PDB entry 7SLQ | electron microscopy, 3.70 A resolution | chains A and B of the 3 polymer chains in the assembly

[Chain A]
Name: 7SK snRNA methylphosphate capping enzyme
Source organism: Homo sapiens
Notes: EC 2.1.1.-
UniProtKB: Q7L2J0 (MEPCE_HUMAN); numbering as in UniProt (aligned over 400-689)
Chain sequence (309 residues; numbered 381 to 689; the number before each row is that of its first residue):
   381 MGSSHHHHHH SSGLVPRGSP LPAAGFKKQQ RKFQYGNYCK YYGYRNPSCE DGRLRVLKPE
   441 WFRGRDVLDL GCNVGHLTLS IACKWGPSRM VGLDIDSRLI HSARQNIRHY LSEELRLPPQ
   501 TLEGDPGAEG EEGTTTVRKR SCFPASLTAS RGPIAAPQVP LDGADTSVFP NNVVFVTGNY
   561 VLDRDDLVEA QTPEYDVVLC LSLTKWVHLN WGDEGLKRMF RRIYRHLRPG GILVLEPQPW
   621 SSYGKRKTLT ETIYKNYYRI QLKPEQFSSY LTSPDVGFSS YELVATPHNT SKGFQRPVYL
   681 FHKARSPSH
Unresolved in the structure: 381-412, 495-521, 666-675, 687-689
Sequence notes: expression tag (381-399)
Swiss-Prot annotation at these positions:
  - binding site (S-adenosyl-L-methionine): Tyr422, Arg433, Gly451 to Asn453, Asp474, Ile475, Asn559, Tyr560, Leu581
  - cross-link: Lys643 (Glycyl lysine isopeptide (Lys-Gly) (interchain with G-Cter in SUMO2))
  - mutagenesis: Tyr421 (Y421A: Nearly abolished methyltransferase activity), Val447 to Asp449 (Abolished methyltransferase activity and reduced interaction with LARP7, without affecting interaction with P-TEFb), Lys585 (K585A: Decreased methyltransferase activity), Phe674 (F674A: Strongly reduced methyltransferase activity)
Residues lining bound ligands: S-adenosylhomocysteine (SAH): Tyr415, Gly416, Asn417, Arg433, Gly451, Asn453, Leu457, Leu473, Asp474, Ile475, Asn559, Tyr560, Val561, Leu581, Ser582, Leu583, Val587, Trp591
From the paper describing this entry:
  - binding site for Minimal circular 7SK RNA: Arg531
  - conformationally variable residues (order/disorder transition): Cys522 to Asn551

[Chain B]
Name: La-related protein 7
Source organism: Homo sapiens
UniProtKB: Q4G0J3 (LARP7_HUMAN); the author numbering skips numbers that UniProt does not, so the offset changes along the chain: 1-186 = UniProt 1-186; 290-369 = UniProt 187-266
Chain sequence (480 residues; each row starts with the number of its first residue; note: 103 numbers in that range are skipped by the numbering (no residue carries them; nothing is unmodelled there); numbering starts at 0):
     0 GMETESGNQE KVMEEESTEK KKEVEKKKRS RVKQVLADIA KQVDFWFGDA NLHKDRFLRE
    60 QIEKSRDGYV DISLLVSFNK MKKLTTDGKL IARALRSSAV VELDLEGTRI RRKKPLGERP
   120 KDEDERTVYV ELLPKNVNHS WIERVFGKCG NVVYISIPHY KSTGDPKGFA FVEFETKEQA
   180 AKAIEFL
   290 NNPPEEAPRK PGIFPKTVKN KPIPALRVVE EKKKKKKKKG RMKKEDNIQA KEENMDTSNT
   350 SISKMKRSRP TSEGSDIEST GEEVIPLRVL SKSEWMDLKK EYLALQKASM ASLKKTISQI
   410 KSESEMETDS GVPQNTGMKN EKTANREECR TQEKVNATGP QFVSGVIVKI ISTEPLPGRK
   470 QVRDTLAAIS EVLYVDLLEG DTECHARFKT PEDAQAVINA YTEINKKHCW KLEILSGDHE
   530 QRYWQKILVD RQAKLNQPRE KKRGTEKLIT KAEKIRLAKT QQASKHIRFS EYD
Unresolved in the structure: 0-28, 290-375, 414-446, 572-582
Sequence notes: expression tag (0)
Swiss-Prot annotation at these positions:
  - modified residue: Met1 (N-acetylmethionine), Thr360 (Phosphothreonine), Ser361 (Phosphoserine), Ser364 (Phosphoserine)
  - cross-link: Lys340 (Glycyl lysine isopeptide (Lys-Gly) (interchain with G-Cter in SUMO2))

[Chain A / chain B interface]
Residue-residue contacts (36):
  Arg484(A) with Glu562(B); Leu566(B)
  Ile487(A) with Arg565(B)
  Arg488(A) with Ile558(B)
  Phe523(A) with Tyr391(B), hydrophobic
  Pro524(A) with Tyr128(B); Glu130(B)
  Ala525(A) with Glu130(B), hydrogen bond (backbone-side chain)
  Ser526(A) with Tyr128(B), hydrogen bond; Phe168(B)
  Leu527(A) with Lys388(B); Tyr391(B), hydrophobic
  Thr528(A) with Tyr391(B)
  Arg531(A) with Lys388(B); Tyr391(B); Leu392(B)
  Gly532(A) with Tyr391(B), hydrogen bond (backbone-side chain)
  Ile534(A) with Tyr391(B), hydrophobic; Leu394(B), hydrophobic; Gln395(B)
  Ala535(A) with Met399(B)
  Ala536(A) with Ser398(B); Met399(B), hydrophobic; Leu402(B), hydrophobic
  Pro537(A) with Leu402(B); Ile558(B), hydrophobic; Ala561(B), hydrophobic; Glu562(B)
  Gln538(A) with Arg565(B), hydrogen bond (backbone-side chain)
  Val539(A) with Thr405(B)
  Pro540(A) with Ile409(B)
  Asp542(A) with Glu412(B)
  Pro550(A) with Arg565(B)
  Asn551(A) with Arg565(B), hydrogen bond (backbone-side chain)
  Val553(A) with Arg565(B), hydrogen bond (backbone-side chain)
  Val554(A) with Leu566(B), hydrophobic
Interface residues without a listed pair, chain A (29 interface residues in all): Glu494, Cys522, Pro533, Asn552, Phe555, Val556
Interface residues without a listed pair, chain B (26 interface residues in all): Trp384, Leu387, Glu390, Ser413, Ile564, Lys568, Thr569

[Overview]
The interface between chain A and chain B involves 29 residues on one side and 26 on the other; the contacts
include 6 hydrogen bonds. Polar contacts include Ala525(A)-Glu130(B), Ser526(A)-Tyr128(B) and
Gly532(A)-Tyr391(B). Bound to chain A: S-adenosylhomocysteine. From the paper: a binding site for Minimal
circular 7SK RNA at Arg531(A); conformational variability at Cys522(A).
Here chain A is 7SK snRNA methylphosphate capping enzyme and chain B is La-related protein 7, both from Homo
sapiens. Entry 7SLQ (Cryo-EM structure of 7SK core RNP with circular RNA) was determined by electron
microscopy (same publication as 7SLP).
